Entry 9ITS (electron microscopy, 2.89 A resolution); this record covers chains Y and V of the 26 polymer chains in the assembly.

== Chain Y (and V) ==
Protein: ATP synthase subunit b
Source organism: Chloroflexus aurantiacus J-10-fl
Notes: chain V of this document is another copy of the same molecule, construct and numbering; everything in this record applies to it too
UniProt: A9WGS8 (ATPF_CHLAA); residues 1-164 here = UniProt positions 1-164
Sequence (164 residues; numbered 1 to 164; the number before each row is that of its first residue):
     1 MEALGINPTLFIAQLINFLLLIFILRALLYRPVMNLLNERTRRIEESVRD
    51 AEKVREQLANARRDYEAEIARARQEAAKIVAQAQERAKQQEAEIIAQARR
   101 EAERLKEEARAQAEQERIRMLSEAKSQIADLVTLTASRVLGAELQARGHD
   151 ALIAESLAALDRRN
Not modelled in the structure: 1-7, 161-164 (chain V: 1-4, 159-164)

== How chain Y and chain V interact ==
Contacting residue pairs - 84 pairs, chain Y then chain V:
  Ile-44(Y) with Arg-40(V)
  Ser-47(Y) with Arg-40(V); Arg-43(V), hydrogen bond; Ile-44(V)
  Val-48(Y) with Arg-43(V)
  Ala-51(Y) with Arg-43(V)
  Val-54(Y) with Ser-47(V); Asp-50(V); Ala-51(V)
  Arg-55(Y) with Arg-43(V); Glu-46(V), salt bridge
  Gln-57(Y) with Val-54(V)
  Leu-58(Y) with Asp-50(V); Val-54(V)
  Ala-61(Y) with Leu-58(V), hydrophobic
  Arg-62(Y) with Gln-57(V)
  Tyr-65(Y) with Ala-61(V), hydrophobic; Asp-64(V), hydrogen bond
  Glu-68(Y) with Tyr-65(V)
  Ile-69(Y) with Asp-64(V)
  Arg-71(Y) with Tyr-65(V), hydrogen bond
  Ala-72(Y) with Tyr-65(V), hydrophobic; Glu-68(V)
  Arg-73(Y) with Glu-68(V), salt bridge; Arg-71(V)
  Glu-75(Y) with Ile-69(V)
  Ala-76(Y) with Glu-68(V); Ala-72(V), hydrophobic
  Ile-79(Y) with Ala-72(V)
  Ala-83(Y) with Ala-76(V), hydrophobic; Ile-79(V), hydrophobic; Val-80(V)
  Gln-84(Y) with Ile-79(V)
  Arg-86(Y) with Val-80(V)
  Ala-87(Y) with Ala-83(V), hydrophobic
  Gln-90(Y) with Val-80(V); Gln-84(V)
  Glu-91(Y) with Arg-86(V), salt bridge; Ala-87(V)
  Ile-94(Y) with Gln-84(V); Ala-87(V)
  Ile-95(Y) with Gln-90(V)
  Ala-98(Y) with Glu-91(V)
  Arg-99(Y) with Ile-94(V)
  Glu-101(Y) with Ile-95(V)
  Ala-102(Y) with Ala-98(V), hydrophobic
  Leu-105(Y) with Arg-99(V)
  Lys-106(Y) with Ala-98(V); Glu-101(V)
  Ala-109(Y) with Ala-102(V), hydrophobic
  Gln-112(Y) with Lys-106(V)
  Ala-113(Y) with Ala-109(V), hydrophobic
  Glu-116(Y) with Lys-106(V); Arg-110(V); Ala-113(V)
  Arg-117(Y) with Gln-112(V); Ala-113(V)
  Met-120(Y) with Ala-113(V); Glu-114(V); Glu-116(V)
  Leu-121(Y) with Arg-119(V)
  Ala-124(Y) with Arg-119(V)
  Ile-128(Y) with Met-120(V), hydrophobic; Gln-127(V)
  Val-132(Y) with Gln-127(V); Leu-131(V)
  Thr-135(Y) with Leu-131(V); Ser-156(V)
  Ala-136(Y) with Leu-131(V); Thr-135(V)
  Arg-138(Y) with Ser-156(V), hydrogen bond
  Val-139(Y) with Leu-131(V), hydrophobic; Thr-135(V); Ile-153(V), hydrophobic
  Leu-140(Y) with Thr-135(V); Val-139(V), hydrophobic; Leu-140(V), hydrophobic
  Ala-142(Y) with Leu-152(V), hydrophobic
  Glu-143(Y) with Leu-144(V); Ala-146(V); His-149(V), salt bridge
  Arg-147(Y) with Leu-140(V); Glu-143(V), hydrogen bond (side chain-backbone); Leu-144(V)
Also at the interface, not in a pair above, chain Y (56 interface residues in all): Arg-43, Asp-50, Val-80, Arg-110, Leu-131
Also at the interface, not in a pair above, chain V (65 interface residues in all): Lys-53, Asn-60, Arg-73, Glu-75, Lys-88, Gln-97, Leu-105, Asp-130, Leu-134, Gln-145, Arg-147, Leu-157

== In short ==
Chain Y and chain V form an interface of 56 and 65 residues respectively, with 5 hydrogen bonds and 4 salt
bridges. Polar pairs include Arg-55(Y)/Glu-46(V), Arg-73(Y)/Glu-68(V) and Glu-91(Y)/Arg-86(V).
Chain Y and chain V are both ATP synthase subunit b (Chloroflexus aurantiacus J-10-fl); the structure,
Chloroflexus aurantiacus ADP-bound ATP synthase, state 1, was determined by electron microscopy, deposited
together with 9ITJ, 9ITK, 9ITL, 9ITM, 9ITN, 9ITO and 11 further entries.
